PDB entry 8T4B | electron microscopy, 3.50 A resolution | chains C and D of the 18 polymer chains in the assembly

== Chain C ==
Name: RM20A3 heavy chain Fv
Source organism: Macaca mulatta
Amino-acid sequence (125 residues; each row starts with the number of its first residue; a row labelled like 82A-82C holds insertion residues (82A, then the next letters in order)):
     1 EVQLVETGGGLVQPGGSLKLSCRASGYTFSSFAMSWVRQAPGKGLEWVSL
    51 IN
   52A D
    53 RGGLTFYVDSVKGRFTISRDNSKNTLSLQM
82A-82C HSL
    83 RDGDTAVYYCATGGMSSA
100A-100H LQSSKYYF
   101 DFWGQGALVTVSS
Disordered / not traced: 112-113
Disulfide bonds: Cys-22/Cys-92

== Chain D ==
Name: RM20A3 light chain Fv
Source organism: Macaca mulatta
Amino-acid sequence (128 residues; numbered 3 to 126 plus 5 insertion-coded residues; 1 number in that range is skipped by the numbering (no residue carries it; nothing is unmodelled there); the number before each row is that of its first residue; a row labelled like 27A-27C holds insertion residues (27A, then the next letters in order)):
     3 ALTQPPS
    11 VSGSPGQSVTISCTGTS
27A-27C SDI
    28 GSYNYVSWYQQHPGKAPKLMIYDVTQRPSGVSDRFSGSKSGNTASLTISG
    78 LQADDEADYYCSAYAGRQ
95A-95B TF
    96 YIFGGGTRLTVLGQPKASPTVTLFPPSSEEL
Disordered / not traced: 105-126
Disulfide bonds: Cys-23/Cys-88

== How chain C and chain D interact ==
Residue-residue contacts - 30 pairs, chain C then chain D:
  Gln-39(C) / Gln-38(D)  hydrogen bond
  Gln-39(C) / Tyr-87(D)  hydrogen bond
  Gly-44(C) / Tyr-87(D)
  Leu-45(C) / Pro-44(D)  hydrophobic
  Leu-45(C) / Tyr-87(D)
  Leu-45(C) / Phe-98(D)
  Glu-46(C) / Phe-98(D)
  Trp-47(C) / Tyr-96(D)
  Trp-47(C) / Phe-98(D)
  Leu-50(C) / Phe-95B(D)  hydrophobic
  Phe-58(C) / Phe-95B(D)  hydrophobic
  Tyr-91(C) / Gln-38(D)
  Tyr-91(C) / Ala-43(D)  hydrophobic
  Gly-96(C) / Tyr-96(D)  hydrogen bond (backbone-side chain)
  Ser-100D(C) / Tyr-32(D)
  Tyr-100F(C) / Tyr-32(D)
  Tyr-100F(C) / Tyr-91(D)  hydrophobic
  Tyr-100F(C) / Tyr-96(D)
  Tyr-100G(C) / Tyr-36(D)
  Tyr-100G(C) / Leu-46(D)  hydrophobic
  Tyr-100G(C) / Tyr-49(D)  hydrophobic
  Phe-100H(C) / Tyr-36(D)  hydrogen bond (backbone-side chain)
  Phe-100H(C) / Leu-46(D)
  Phe-100H(C) / Tyr-96(D)  hydrophobic
  Phe-100H(C) / Phe-98(D)  hydrophobic
  Asp-101(C) / Leu-46(D)
  Trp-103(C) / Tyr-36(D)
  Trp-103(C) / Pro-44(D)
  Gly-104(C) / Ala-43(D)
  Gln-105(C) / Lys-42(D)  hydrogen bond
Interface residues without a listed pair, chain C (22 interface residues in all): Val-37, Lys-43, Asp-61, Met-97, Lys-100E
Interface residues without a listed pair, chain D (15 interface residues in all): Ser-34, Thr-95A

== Overview ==
22 residues of chain C face 15 of chain D across their interface; the contacts include 5 hydrogen bonds. Among
the polar pairs are Gln-39(C)/Gln-38(D), Gln-39(C)/Tyr-87(D) and Gly-96(C)/Tyr-96(D).
Chain C is RM20A3 heavy chain Fv and chain D is RM20A3 light chain Fv, both from Macaca mulatta; the
structure, MD65 N332-GT5 SOSIP in complex with RM_N332_32 Fab and RM20A3, was determined by electron
microscopy, deposited together with 8T49, 8T4D, 8T4K and 8T4L.
